6XJX - chains A and Q of the 10 polymer chains in the assembly; structure by electron microscopy, 4.60 A resolution (low resolution: residue-level contacts below are approximate; hydrogen-bond / salt-bridge calls are withheld).

[Chain A]
Protein: Calcium uniporter protein, mitochondrial
From: Homo sapiens
Reference sequence: Q8NE86 (MCU_HUMAN); residue numbers follow UniProt; this construct covers 1-351
Sequence (351 residues; row label = number of the first residue in the row):
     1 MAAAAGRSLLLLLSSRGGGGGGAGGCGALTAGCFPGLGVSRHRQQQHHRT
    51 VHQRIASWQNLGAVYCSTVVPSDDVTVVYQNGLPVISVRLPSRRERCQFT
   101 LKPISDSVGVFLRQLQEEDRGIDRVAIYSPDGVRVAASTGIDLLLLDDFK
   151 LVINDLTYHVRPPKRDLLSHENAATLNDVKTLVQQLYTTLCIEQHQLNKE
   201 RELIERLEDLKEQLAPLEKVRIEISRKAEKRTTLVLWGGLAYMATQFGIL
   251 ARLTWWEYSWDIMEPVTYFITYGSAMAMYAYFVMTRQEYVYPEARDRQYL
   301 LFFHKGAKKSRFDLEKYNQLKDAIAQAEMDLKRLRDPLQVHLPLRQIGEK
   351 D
Unresolved in the structure: 1-190, 342-351
Swiss-Prot annotation at these positions:
  - region: Thr285 to Val290 (Juxtamembrane helix)
  - motif: Trp260 to Tyr268 (Selectivity filter)
  - binding site (Ca(2+)): Glu264
  - modified residue: Ser57 (Phosphoserine), Ser92 (Phosphoserine), Cys97 (S-glutathionyl cysteine), Lys332 (N6-acetyllysine)
  - mutagenesis: Ser57 (S57A: Decreased MCU current; when associated with A-92), Cys66 (C66A: Does not affect glutathionylation in response to reactive oxygen species), Ser92 (S92A: Decreased MCU current; when associated with A-57; S92A: Impairs calcium uptake, but has no effect on oligomerization and interaction with MICU1 and MICU2), Cys97 (C97A: Abolished glutathionylation in response to reactive oxygen species), Asp123 (D123R: No effect on calcium uptake in presence of high concentrations of calcium. Abolished dimerization of MCU), Lys180 (K180A: No effect on calcium uptake, oligomerization and interaction with MICU1 and MICU2), Cys191 (C191A: Does not affect glutathionylation in response to reactive oxygen species), Leu240 (L240W: Abolished calcium uptake), Ala241 (A241W: Abolished interaction with EMRE/SMDT1 and calcium uptake), Gly248 (G248W: Abolished calcium uptake), Glu257 (E257A: According to a report, inhibits calcium uptake. According to a subsequent report, does not affect greatly calcium uptake; E257S: Does not affect greatly calcium uptake), Ser259 (S259A: Does not inhibit calcium uptake. Strongly reduced sensitivity to ruthenium red inhibition; S259R: Prevents entrance of calcium into the pore), 16 further mutagenesis entries in UniProt

[Chain Q]
Protein: Calcium uptake protein 1, mitochondrial
From: Homo sapiens
Reference sequence: Q9BPX6 (MICU1_HUMAN); residues 1-476 here = UniProt positions 1-476
Sequence (476 residues; each row starts with the number of its first residue):
     1 MFRLNSLSALAELAVGSRWYHGGSQPIQIRRRLMMVAFLGASAVTASTGL
    51 LWKRAHAESPPCVDNLKSDIGDKGKNKDEGDVCNHEKKTADLAPHPEEKK
   101 KKRSGFRDRKVMEYENRIRAYSTPDKIFRYFATLKVISEPGEAEVFMTPE
   151 DFVRSITPNEKQPEHLGLDQYIIKRFDGKKISQEREKFADEGSIFYTLGE
   201 CGLISFSDYIFLTTVLSTPQRNFEIAFKMFDLNGDGEVDMEEFEQVQSII
   251 RSQTSMGMRHRDRPTTGNTLKSGLCSALTTYFFGADLKGKLTIKNFLEFQ
   301 RKLQHDVLKLEFERHDPVDGRITERQFGGMLLAYSGVQSKKLTAMQRQLK
   351 KHFKEGKGLTFQEVENFFTFLKNINDVDTALSFYHMAGASLDKVTMQQVA
   401 RTVAKVELSDHVCDVVFALFDCDGNGELSNKEFVSIMKQRLMRGLEKPKD
   451 MGFTRLMQAMWKCAQETAWDFALPKQ
Unresolved in the structure: 1-103, 471-476
Swiss-Prot annotation at these positions:
  - region: Lys99 to Lys110 (Polybasic region), Lys126 to Arg129 (K/R-ring), Arg259 to Arg263 (K/R-ring), Arg455 to Gln465 (C-helix region)
  - binding site (Ca(2+)): Asp231, Asn233, Asp235, Glu237, Glu242, Asp421, Asp423, Asn425, Glu427, Glu432
  - modified residue: Ser122 (Phosphoserine), Arg455 (Asymmetric dimethylarginine)
  - natural variant: Arg18 to Gln476 (deletion: In MPXPS), Arg129 to Gln476 (deletion: In MPXPS), Arg129 (R129P: In MPXPS; uncertain significance), Arg185 (deletion: In MPXPS)
  - mutagenesis: Lys99 to Arg103 (Abolishes interaction with EMRE/SMDT1), Lys99 to Lys102 (Abolishes interaction with EMRE/SMDT1 while maintaining interaction with MICU2), Phe106 (F106A: Slightly decreased ability to inhibit MCU channel activity in absence of calcium), Tyr114 (Y114A: Decreased ability to inhibit MCU channel activity in absence of calcium), Arg117 (R117A: Slightly decreased ability to inhibit MCU channel activity in absence of calcium), Arg119 (R119E: Impaired interaction with MCU; R119K: Does not affect interaction with MCU), Tyr121 (Y121A: Decreased ability to inhibit MCU channel activity in absence of calcium), Lys126 to Arg129 (Abolished ability to inhibit MCU channel activity in absence of calcium; when associated with 259-E--E-263), Lys126 (K126A: Abolished ability to inhibit MCU channel activity in absence of calcium; K126E: Abolished ability to inhibit MCU in absence of calcium), Arg129 (R129A: Decreased ability to inhibit MCU channel activity in absence of calcium), Arg154 (R154K: Does not affect interaction with MCU; R154Q: Impaired interaction with MCU), Arg221 (R221A: Abolishes homooligomerization), 14 further mutagenesis entries in UniProt

[Chain A / chain Q interface]
Pairs across the interface (9):
  Trp255(A) with Arg117(Q)
  Glu257(A) with Tyr121(Q)
  Tyr258(A) with Arg117(Q); Tyr121(Q); Asp450(Q)
  Ser259(A) with Tyr121(Q)
  Asp261(A) with Lys126(Q)
  Ile262(A) with Tyr121(Q); Asp450(Q)
Other interface residues (no listed pair), chain A (7 interface residues in all): Trp256
Other interface residues (no listed pair), chain Q (6 interface residues in all): Lys110, Lys449
The authors on this interface:
  - specific contacts: Asp261(A)-Lys126(Q)

[Summary]
7 residues of chain A and 6 residues of chain Q are in contact. The authors report a contact between Asp261(A)
and Lys126(Q). UniProt lists Ca2+-binding residue Glu264(A) and 27 mutagenesis sites on chain A; 10
Ca2+-binding residues and 40 mutagenesis sites on chain Q.
Chain A is Calcium uniporter protein, mitochondrial and chain Q is Calcium uptake protein 1, mitochondrial,
both from Homo sapiens; the structure, MCU holocomplex in Low-calcium blocking state, was determined by
electron microscopy, deposited together with 6XJV.
